Entry 8DVL (X-ray diffraction, 2.50 A resolution); this record covers chains A and B.

# Chain A
Protein: Low-density lipoprotein receptor-related protein 6
Source organism: Homo sapiens
UniProtKB: O75581 (LRP6_HUMAN); residues 631-1253 here = UniProt positions 631-1253
Chain sequence (633 residues; row label = number of the first residue in the row):
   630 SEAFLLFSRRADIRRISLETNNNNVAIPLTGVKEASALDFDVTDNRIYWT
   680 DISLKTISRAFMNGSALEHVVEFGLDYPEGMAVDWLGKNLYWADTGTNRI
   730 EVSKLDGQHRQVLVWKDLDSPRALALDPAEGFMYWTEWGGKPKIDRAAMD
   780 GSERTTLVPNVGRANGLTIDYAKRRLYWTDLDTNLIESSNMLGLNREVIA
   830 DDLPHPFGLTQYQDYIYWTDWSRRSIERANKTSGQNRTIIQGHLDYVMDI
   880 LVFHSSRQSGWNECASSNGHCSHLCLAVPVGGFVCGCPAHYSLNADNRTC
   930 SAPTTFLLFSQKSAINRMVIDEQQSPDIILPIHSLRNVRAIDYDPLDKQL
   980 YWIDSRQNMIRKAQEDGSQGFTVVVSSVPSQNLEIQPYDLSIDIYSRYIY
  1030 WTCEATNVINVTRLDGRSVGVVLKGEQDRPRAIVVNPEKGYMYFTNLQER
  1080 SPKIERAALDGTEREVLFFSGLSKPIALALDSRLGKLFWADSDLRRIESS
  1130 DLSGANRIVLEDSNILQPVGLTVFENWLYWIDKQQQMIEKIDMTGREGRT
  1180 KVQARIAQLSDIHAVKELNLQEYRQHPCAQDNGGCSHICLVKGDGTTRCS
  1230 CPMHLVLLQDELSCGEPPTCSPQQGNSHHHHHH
Unresolved in the structure: 1006-1012, 1247-1262
Construct notes: expression tag (630, 1254-1262); variant I1062 (Val in O75581)
Modified / non-standard residues: C1032 (cysteinesulfonic acid; OCS)
Cystine bridges: C893-C904, C900-C914, C916-C929, C1207-C1218, C1214-C1228, C1230-C1243
Glycans and other covalent adducts: N-acetylglucosamine (NAG) linked to N692, N859, N926, N1039; glycan linked to N865
Bound ions: Ca2+ site 1 near L838 (its only coordinating residue here); Ca2+ site 2: I1062 (together with 1,2-ethanediol); Ca2+ site 3: L1150, D1190, I1191 (together with 1,2-ethanediol)
Swiss-Prot annotation at these positions:
  - glycosylation (N-linked (GlcNAc...) asparagine): N692, N859, N865, N926, N1039
  - natural variant: I1062 (V1062I: this construct carries the variant)

# Chain B
Protein: E3.18 Disulfide constrained peptide
Chain sequence (32 residues; row label = number of the first residue in the row):
     1 GCIPVITTRGVRCKQDSDCLAGCVCDVSQACG
Unresolved in the structure: 15-32
Cystine bridges: C2-C13

# Interface between chain A and chain B
Contacting residue pairs (27; chain A residue first):
  Y706(A) - R12(B)
  E708(A) - R9(B)
  E708(A) - G10(B)
  E708(A) - V11(B)  hydrogen bond (side chain-backbone)
  E708(A) - R12(B)  salt bridge
  T724(A) - R9(B)  hydrogen bond (backbone-side chain)
  T724(A) - R12(B)  hydrogen bond
  G725(A) - R9(B)  hydrogen bond (backbone-side chain)
  N727(A) - R9(B)
  D748(A) - R9(B)  salt bridge
  S749(A) - T8(B)
  S749(A) - R9(B)  hydrogen bond
  R751(A) - V11(B)
  W767(A) - I6(B)  hydrophobic
  W767(A) - T7(B)
  W767(A) - T8(B)
  W767(A) - G10(B)
  G768(A) - T8(B)  hydrogen bond (backbone-backbone)
  R792(A) - I6(B)
  R792(A) - T7(B)  hydrogen bond (side chain-backbone)
  R792(A) - T8(B)
  L810(A) - I6(B)  hydrophobic
  H834(A) - I6(B)
  F836(A) - V11(B)  hydrophobic
  W850(A) - P4(B)  hydrophobic
  Y875(A) - P4(B)  hydrophobic
  M877(A) - V11(B)  hydrophobic
Other interface residues (no listed pair), chain B (9 interface residues in all): I3

# Summary
The interface between chain A and chain B involves 17 residues on one side and 9 on the other, with 7 hydrogen
bonds and 2 salt bridges. Among the polar pairs are E708(A)-R12(B), D748(A)-R9(B) and E708(A)-V11(B).
Covalently linked N-acetylglucosamine: at N692(A), N859(A), N926(A) and N1039(A).
Here chain A is Low-density lipoprotein receptor-related protein 6 (Homo sapiens) and chain B is E3.18
Disulfide constrained peptide. Entry 8DVL (Crystal structure of LRP6 E3E4 in complex with disulfide
constrained peptide E3.18) was determined by X-ray diffraction (same publication as 8DVM and 8DVN).
